9IVS - chains A and N of the 24 polymer chains in the assembly; structure by electron microscopy, 2.97 A resolution.

# Chain A (and N)
Name: Ras GTPase-activating protein-binding protein 1
Organism: Homo sapiens
Notes: EC 3.6.4.12, 3.6.4.13; chain N of this document is another copy of the same molecule, construct and numbering; everything in this record applies to it too
UniProt: Q13283 (G3BP1_HUMAN); numbering as in UniProt (aligned over 1-138)
Amino-acid sequence (141 residues; row label = number of the first residue in the row; numbers below 1 keep their minus sign (Gly-2 is residue -2)):
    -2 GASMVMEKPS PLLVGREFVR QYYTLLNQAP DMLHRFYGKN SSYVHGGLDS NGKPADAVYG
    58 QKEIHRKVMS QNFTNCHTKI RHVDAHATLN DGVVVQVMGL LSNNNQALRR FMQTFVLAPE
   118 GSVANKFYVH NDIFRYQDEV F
Not modelled in the structure: -2 to 4 (chain N: -2 to 0)
Sequence notes: expression tag (-2 to 0)
Swiss-Prot annotation at these positions:
  - cross-link (Glycyl lysine isopeptide (Lys-Gly)): Lys36 (interchain with G-Cter in ubiquitin), Lys50 (interchain with G-Cter in ubiquitin), Lys59 (interchain with G-Cter in ubiquitin), Lys64 (interchain with G-Cter in ubiquitin), Lys76 (interchain with G-Cter in ubiquitin), Lys123 (interchain with G-Cter in ubiquitin)
  - natural variant: Arg78 (R78C: Found in a patient with a neurodevelopmental disorder; uncertain significance), Arg132 (R132I: Found in a patient with a neurodevelopmental disorder; uncertain significance)
  - mutagenesis: Phe15 (F15W: Decreased interaction with USP10), Phe33 (F33W: Abolished interaction with CAPRIN1 and ability to undergo liquid-liquid phase separation. Abolished interaction with USP10), Lys36 (K36R: In 10KR; abolished ubiquitination in response to heat shock, leading to decreased stress granule disassembly when associated with R-50, R-59, R-64, R-76, R-123, R-353, R-357, R-376 and R-393 ...), Lys50 (K50R: In 10KR; abolished ubiquitination in response to heat shock, leading to decreased stress granule disassembly when associated with R-36, R-59, R-64, R-76, R-123, R-353, R-357, R-376 and R-393 ...), Lys59 (K59R: In 10KR; abolished ubiquitination in response to heat shock, leading to decreased stress granule disassembly when associated with R-36, R-50, R-64, R-76, R-123, R-353, R-357, R-376 and R-393 ...), Lys64 (K64R: In 10KR; abolished ubiquitination in response to heat shock, leading to decreased stress granule disassembly when associated with R-36, R-50, R-59, R-76, R-123, R-353, R-357, R-376 and R-393 ...), Lys76 (K76R: In 10KR; abolished ubiquitination in response to heat shock, leading to decreased stress granule disassembly when associated with R-36, R-50, R-59, R-64, R-123, R-353, R-357, R-376 and R-393 ...), Lys123 (K123R: In 10KR; abolished ubiquitination in response to heat shock, leading to decreased stress granule disassembly when associated with R-36, R-50, R-59, R-64, R-76, R-353, R-357, R-376 and R-393 ...), Phe124 (F124W: Does not affect interaction with USP10)

# How chain A and chain N interact
Pairs across the interface - 17 pairs, chain A then chain N:
  Asn24(A) with Arg78(N), hydrogen bond (backbone-side chain)
  Gln25(A) with Lys76(N); Arg78(N)
  Met66(A) with Arg17(N)
  Asn69(A) with Arg13(N), hydrogen bond (backbone-side chain); Arg17(N)
  Thr71(A) with Arg13(N); Ile77(N), hydrogen bond (side chain-backbone); Arg78(N); His79(N)
  Asn72(A) with Ile77(N); Arg78(N), hydrogen bond (side chain-backbone)
  Asn100(A) with Arg13(N)
  Asn101(A) with Arg13(N); His79(N); Val80(N), hydrogen bond (side chain-backbone)
  Gln103(A) with Arg13(N)
Interface residues without a listed pair, chain A (12 interface residues in all): Ala26, Gln68, Asn102

# Summary
12 residues of chain A face 7 of chain N across their interface, with 5 hydrogen bonds. Among the polar pairs
are Asn24(A)-Arg78(N), Asn69(A)-Arg13(N) and Thr71(A)-Ile77(N). From UniProt: 9 mutagenesis sites on chain A.
Both chains are Ras GTPase-activating protein-binding protein 1 (Homo sapiens). Entry 9IVS (Cryo-EM structure
of the CHIKV nsP3 peptide in complex with the NTF2L domain of G3BP1 (Conformation ...) was determined by
electron microscopy (same publication as 9IVQ, 9IVR and 9J5S).
